Entry 7LA4 (electron microscopy, 3.30 A resolution); this record covers chains L and A of the 4 polymer chains in the assembly.

[Chain L]
Name: PT25-2 light chain
Source organism: Mus musculus
Chain sequence (214 residues; numbered 1 to 214; the number before each row is that of its first residue):
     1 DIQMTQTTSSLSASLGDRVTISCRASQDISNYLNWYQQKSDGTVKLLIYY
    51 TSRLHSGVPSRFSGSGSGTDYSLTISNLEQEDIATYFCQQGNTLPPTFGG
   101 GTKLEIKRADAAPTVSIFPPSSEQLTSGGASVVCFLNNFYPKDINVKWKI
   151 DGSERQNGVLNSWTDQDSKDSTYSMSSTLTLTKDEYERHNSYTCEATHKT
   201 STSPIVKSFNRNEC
Disordered / not traced: 108-214
Disulfide bonds: Cys23-Cys88

[Chain A]
Name: Integrin alpha-IIb
Source organism: Homo sapiens
UniProt: P08514 (ITA2B_HUMAN); residues -30 to 1008 here correspond to UniProt positions 1-1039 (UniProt number = residue number + 31)
Chain sequence (1039 residues; each row starts with the number of its first residue; numbers below 1 keep their minus sign (Met-30 is residue -30)):
   -30 MARALCPLQALWLLEWVLLLLGPCAAPPAWALNLDPVQLTFYAGPNGSQF
    20 GFSLDFHKDSHGRVAIVVGAPRTLGPSQEETGGVFLCPWRAEGGQCPSLL
    70 FDLRDETRNVGSQTLQTFKARQGLGASVVSWSDVIVACAPWQHWNVLEKT
   120 EEAEKTPVGSCFLAQPESGRRAEYSPCRGNTLSRIYVENDFSWDKRYCEA
   170 GFSSVVTQAGELVLGAPGGYYFLGLLAQAPVADIFSSYRPGILLWHVSSQ
   220 SLSFDSSNPEYFDGYWGYSVAVGEFDGDLNTTEYVVGAPTWSWTLGAVEI
   270 LDSYYQRLHRLRGEQMASYFGHSVAVTDVNGDGRHDLLVGAPLYMESRAD
   320 RKLAEVGRVYLFLQPRGPHALGAPSLLLTGTQLYGRFGSAIAPLGDLDRD
   370 GYNDIAVAAPYGGPSGRGQVLVFLGQSEGLRSRPSQVLDSPFPTGSAFGF
   420 SLRGAVDIDDNGYPDLIVGAYGANQVAVYRAQPVVKASVQLLVQDSLNPA
   470 VKSCVLPQTKTPVSCFNIQMCVGATGHNIPQKLSLNAELQLDRQKPRQGR
   520 RVLLLGSQQAGTTLNLDLGGKHSPICHTTMAFLRDEADFRDKLSPIVLSL
   570 NVSLPPTEAGMAPAVVLHGDTHVQEQTRIVLDCGEDDVCVPQLQLTASVT
   620 GSPLLVGADNVLELQMDAANEGEGAYEAELAVHLPQGAHYMRALSNVEGF
   670 ERLICNQKKENETRVVLCELGNPMKKNAQIGIAMLVSVGNLEEAGESVSF
   720 QLQIRSKNSQNPNSKIVLLDVPVRAEAQVELRGNSFPASLVVAAEEGERE
   770 QNSLDSWGPKVEHTYELHNNGPGTVNGLHLSIHLPGQSQPSDLLYILDIQ
   820 PQGGLQCFPQPPVNPLKVDWGLPIPSPSPIHPAHHKRDRRQIFLPEPEQP
   870 SRLQDPVLVSCDSAPCTVVQCDLQEMARGQRAMVTVLAFLWLPSLYQRPL
   920 DQFVLQSHAWFNVSSLPYAVPPLSLPRGEAQVWTQLLRALEERAIPIWWV
   970 LVGVLGGLLLLTILVLAMWKVGFFKRNRPPLEEDDEEGE
Disordered / not traced: -30 to 0, 453-1008
Disulfide bonds: Cys56-Cys65, Cys107-Cys130, Cys146-Cys167
Covalent attachments: N-acetylglucosamine (NAG) linked to Asn15
Bound ions: Ca2+ site 1: Glu243, Asp245, Asp247, Thr250, Glu252; Ca2+ site 2: Asp297, Asn299, Asp301, Arg303, Asp305; Ca2+ site 3: Asp365, Asp367, Asp369, Tyr371, Asp373; Ca2+ site 4: Asp426, Asn430, Tyr432, Asp434
Curated features (UniProtKB/Swiss-Prot):
  - motif: Gly991 to Arg995 (GFFKR motif)
  - binding site (Ca(2+)): Glu243, Asp245, Asp247, Thr250, Glu252, Asp297, Asn299, Asp301, Arg303, Asp305, Asp365, Asp367, Asp369, Tyr371, Asp373, Asp426, Asp428, Asn430, Tyr432, Asp434
  - modified residue: Gln860 (Pyrrolidone carboxylic acid)
  - glycosylation: Asn15 (N-linked (GlcNAc...) asparagine), Asn249 (N-linked (GlcNAc...) asparagine), Asn570 (N-linked (GlcNAc...) asparagine), Asn680 (N-linked (GlcNAc...) asparagine), Ile843 (O-linked (GalNAc...) serine), Ser847 (O-linked (GalNAc...) serine), Asn931 (N-linked (GlcNAc...) asparagine)
Reported in the primary citation:
  - mutagenesis - R335K, R335K/H338Q: decreased binding to PT25-2 (from molecular simulation)

[Chain L / chain A interface]
Residue-residue contacts - 17 pairs, chain L then chain A:
  Tyr32(L) with Leu277(A); His278(A); Ala339(A), hydrophobic; Leu340(A)
  Tyr49(L) with Asp245(A)
  Tyr50(L) with His278(A)
  Arg53(L) with Asp271(A), salt bridge; Gln275(A); Arg276(A); Leu277(A)
  Gly91(L) with Pro337(A); His338(A); Ala339(A)
  Asn92(L) with His338(A); Ala339(A), hydrogen bond (backbone-backbone)
  Leu94(L) with His338(A)
  Pro96(L) with Pro337(A), hydrophobic
Also at the interface, not in a pair above, chain L (9 interface residues in all): Thr93
Also at the interface, not in a pair above, chain A (12 interface residues in all): Phe244, Arg279
The authors on this interface:
  - specific contacts: Tyr32(L)-Leu340(A) (hydrogen bond), Tyr49(L)-Asp245(A), Tyr50(L)-His278(A), Arg53(L)-Gln275(A), Arg53(L)-Asp271(A) (salt bridge), Asn92(L)-Ala339(A) (hydrogen bond), Leu94(L)-His338(A) (hydrophobic contact), Arg276(A)-Arg53(L)
  - epitope / paratope residues, chain L: Tyr32(L), Tyr49(L), Tyr50(L), Arg53(L), Asn92(L), Leu94(L)
  - epitope / paratope residues, chain A: Asp245(A), Asp271(A), Tyr273(A), Gln275(A), Arg276(A), His278(A), Leu332(A), His338(A), Ala339(A), Leu340(A)

[Overview]
9 residues of chain L face 12 of chain A across their interface; the contacts include 1 hydrogen bond and 1
salt bridge. Among the polar pairs are Arg53(L)-Asp271(A) and Asn92(L)-Ala339(A). The paper describes hydrogen
bonds between Tyr32(L) and Leu340(A) and Asn92(L) and Ala339(A); contacts between Tyr49(L) and Asp245(A),
Tyr50(L) and His278(A) and Arg53(L) and Gln275(A) among others; a salt bridge between Arg53(L) and Asp271(A).
The paper reports that R335K and R335K/H338Q of chain A reduce binding to PT25-2; epitope/paratope residues
Tyr32(L), Tyr49(L) and Asp245(A) among others.
Here chain L is PT25-2 light chain (Mus musculus) and chain A is Integrin alpha-IIb (Homo sapiens). Entry 7LA4
(Integrin AlphaIIbBeta3-PT25-2 Complex) was determined by electron microscopy.
